8UUJ - chains A and R of the 5 polymer chains in the assembly; structure by electron microscopy, 2.62 A resolution.

# Chain A
Protein: Guanine nucleotide-binding protein G(i) subunit alpha-1
From: Homo sapiens
UniProt: P63096 (GNAI1_HUMAN); residue numbers follow UniProt; this construct covers 1-354
Chain sequence (354 residues; numbered 1 to 354; the number before each row is that of its first residue):
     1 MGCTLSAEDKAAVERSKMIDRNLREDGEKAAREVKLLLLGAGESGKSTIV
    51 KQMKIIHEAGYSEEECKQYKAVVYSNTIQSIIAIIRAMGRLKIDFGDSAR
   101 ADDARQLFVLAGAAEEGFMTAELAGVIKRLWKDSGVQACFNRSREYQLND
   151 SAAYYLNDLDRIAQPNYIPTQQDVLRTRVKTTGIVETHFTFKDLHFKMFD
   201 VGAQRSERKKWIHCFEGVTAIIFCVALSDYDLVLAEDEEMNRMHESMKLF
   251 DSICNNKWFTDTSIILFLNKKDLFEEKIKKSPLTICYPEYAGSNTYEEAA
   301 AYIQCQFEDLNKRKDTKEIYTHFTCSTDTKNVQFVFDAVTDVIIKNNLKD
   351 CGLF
Not modelled in the structure: 1-3, 54-181, 234-240
Differences from the reference sequence: engineered mutation Ala203 (Gly in P63096), Ser326 (Ala in P63096)
UniProt features mapped onto this chain:
  - region: Lys35 to Thr48 (G1 motif), Asp173 to Thr181 (G2 motif), Phe196 to Gly202, Gln204, Arg205 (G3 motif), Ile265 to Asp272 (G4 motif), Thr324, Cys325, Thr327 to Thr329 (G5 motif)
  - binding site (GTP): Glu43 to Thr48, Ser151, Leu175 to Thr181, Asp200 to Gly202, Gln204, Asn269 to Asp272
  - binding site (Mg(2+)): Ser47, Thr181
  - modified residue: Arg178 (ADP-ribosylarginine), Gln204 (Deamidated glutamine), Cys351 (ADP-ribosylcysteine)
  - lipidation: Gly2 (N-myristoyl glycine), Cys3 (S-palmitoyl cysteine)
  - natural variant: Gly40 (G40C: In NEDHISB; G40R: In NEDHISB), Gly45 (G45D: In NEDHISB), Thr48 (T48I: In NEDHISB; T48K: In NEDHISB), Gln52 (Q52P: In NEDHISB), Ser75 (deletion: In NEDHISB; uncertain significance), Gln172 (deletion: In NEDHISB), Asp173 (D173V: In NEDHISB), Glu186 to Phe189 (deletion: In NEDHISB; uncertain significance), Cys224 (C224Y: In NEDHISB), Lys270 (K270N: In NEDHISB; K270R: In NEDHISB), Asp272 (D272G: In NEDHISB), Val332 (V332E: In NEDHISB; uncertain significance)
  - mutagenesis: Gly42 (G42R: Abolishes switch to an activated conformation and dissociation from beta and gamma subunits upon GTP binding. Abolishes interaction with RGS family members), Glu116 (E116L: Enhances interaction (inactive GDP-bound) with RGS14), Gln147 (Q147L: Enhances interaction (inactive GDP-bound) with RGS14), Glu245 (E245L: Enhances interaction (inactive GDP-bound) with RGS14)

# Chain R
Protein: Hydroxycarboxylic acid receptor 2
From: Mus musculus
UniProt: Q9EP66 (HCAR2_MOUSE); residues 1-360 here = UniProt positions 1-360
Chain sequence (364 residues; each row starts with the number of its first residue; numbers below 1 keep their minus sign (Gly-3 is residue -3)):
    -3 GGTTMSKSDHFLVINGKNCCVFRDENIAKVLPPVLGLEFVFGLLGNGLAL
    47 WIFCFHLKSWKSSRIFLFNLAVADFLLIICLPFLTDNYVHNWDWRFGGIP
    97 CRVMLFMLAMNKQGSIIFLTVVAVARYFRVVHPHHFLNKISNRTAAIISC
   147 FLWGLTIGLTVHLLYTNMMTKNGEAYLCSSFSICYNFRWHDAMFLLEFFL
   197 PLAIILFCSGRIIWSLRQRQMDRHAKIKRAINFIMVVAIVFIICFLPSVA
   247 VRIRIFWLLYKYNVRNCDIYSSVDLAFFTTLSFTYMNSMLDPVVYYFSSP
   297 SFPNFFSTCINRCLRKKTLGEPDNNRSTSVELTGDPSTTRSIPGALMADP
   347 SEPGSPPYLASTSR
Not modelled in the structure: -3 to 3, 51-54, 298-360
Differences from the reference sequence: expression tag (-3 to 0); engineered mutation Lys108 (Arg in Q9EP66), Ala121 (Asp in Q9EP66)
Cystine bridges: Cys15-Cys180, Cys16-Cys263, Cys97-Cys174
Ligand contacts: XI9 ((3M,4aR,5aR)-3-(1H-tetrazol-5-yl)-4,4a,5,5a-tetrahydro-1H-cyclopropa[4,5]cyclopenta[1,2-c]pyrazole): Leu80, Asn83, Tyr84, Trp88, Leu101, Leu104, Ala105, Lys108, Cys174, Ser175, Ser176, Phe177, Phe274, Leu277, Tyr281

# Chain A / chain R interface
Residue-residue contacts - 39 pairs, chain A then chain R:
  Arg32(A) - Lys135(R)
  Leu194(A) - His130(R)
  Asp315(A) - Lys222(R)  hydrogen bond (backbone-side chain)
  Glu318(A) - Met217(R)
  Glu318(A) - Asp218(R)
  Glu318(A) - Arg219(R)
  Tyr320(A) - Met217(R)  hydrophobic
  Thr340(A) - Pro129(R)
  Thr340(A) - His130(R)
  Asp341(A) - Met217(R)
  Ile343(A) - Pro129(R)  hydrophobic
  Ile343(A) - His130(R)
  Ile344(A) - Val126(R)
  Ile344(A) - Pro129(R)  hydrophobic
  Ile344(A) - Arg215(R)
  Lys345(A) - Arg219(R)
  Asn347(A) - Arg125(R)  hydrogen bond (side chain-backbone)
  Asn347(A) - Pro129(R)
  Asn347(A) - Asn134(R)
  Leu348(A) - Val126(R)  hydrophobic
  Leu348(A) - Ile223(R)  hydrophobic
  Lys349(A) - Arg219(R)
  Lys349(A) - Lys222(R)
  Asp350(A) - Lys57(R)  salt bridge
  Asp350(A) - Ser59(R)
  Asp350(A) - Arg60(R)  hydrogen bond (backbone-side chain)
  Asp350(A) - Arg125(R)  salt bridge
  Cys351(A) - Arg60(R)  hydrogen bond (backbone-side chain)
  Cys351(A) - Arg125(R)
  Leu353(A) - Arg122(R)
  Leu353(A) - Arg225(R)
  Leu353(A) - Ala226(R)
  Leu353(A) - Phe229(R)  hydrophobic
  Phe354(A) - Arg219(R)
  Phe354(A) - Lys222(R)
  Phe354(A) - Ile223(R)  hydrophobic
  Phe354(A) - Arg225(R)  hydrogen bond (backbone-side chain)
  Phe354(A) - Ala226(R)  hydrophobic
  Phe354(A) - Pro296(R)
Also at the interface, not in a pair above, chain A (18 interface residues in all): Gly352
Also at the interface, not in a pair above, chain R (23 interface residues in all): Leu212, Ile230, Ser295

# In short
Chain A and chain R form an interface of 18 and 23 residues respectively; the contacts include 5 hydrogen
bonds and 2 salt bridges. Polar pairs include Asp350(A)-Lys57(R), Asp350(A)-Arg125(R) and Asp315(A)-Lys222(R).
Ligands of chain R: compound XI9.
Here chain A is Guanine nucleotide-binding protein G(i) subunit alpha-1 (Homo sapiens) and chain R is
Hydroxycarboxylic acid receptor 2 (Mus musculus). Entry 8UUJ (CryoEM Structure of HCA2 DREADD Gi1 in complex
with FCH-2296413) was determined by electron microscopy together with 9CIB and 8UTD from the same study.
